8X2Y - chains A and I of the 14 polymer chains in the assembly; structure by electron microscopy, 4.10 A resolution (low resolution: residue-level contacts below are approximate; hydrogen-bond / salt-bridge calls are withheld).

Chain A:
Molecule: Histone H3
Organism: Saccharomyces cerevisiae
UniProtKB: A0A6A5Q536 (A0A6A5Q536_YEASX); residues 0-135 here correspond to UniProt positions 1-136 (UniProt number = residue number + 1)
Chain sequence (136 residues; row label = number of the first residue in the row; numbering starts at 0):
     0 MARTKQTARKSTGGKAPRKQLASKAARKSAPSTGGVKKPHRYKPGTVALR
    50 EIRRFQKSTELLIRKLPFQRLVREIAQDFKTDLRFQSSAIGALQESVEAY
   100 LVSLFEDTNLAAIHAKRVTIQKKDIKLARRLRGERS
Not modelled in the structure: 0-37, 135

Chain I:
Molecule: 146-nt DNA strand
Organism: Saccharomyces cerevisiae
Sequence (146 nucleotides; row label = number of the first residue in the row):
     1 ATCAATATCCACCTGCAGATTCTACCAAAAGTGTATTTGGAAACTGCTCC
    51 ATCAAAAGGCATGTTCAGCGGAATTCCGCTGAACATGCCTTTTGATGGAG
   101 CAGTTTCCAAATACACTTTTGGTAGAATCTGCAGGTGGATATTGAT

Chain A / chain I interface:
Residue-residue contacts (15; chain A residue first):
  Tyr41(A) with DG144(I)
  Lys42(A) with DG144(I)
  Pro43(A) with DG68(I)
  Thr45(A) with DG144(I)
  Arg63(A) with DG59(I); DC60(I)
  Arg72(A) with DA51(I)
  Arg83(A) with DC50(I); DA51(I)
  Phe84(A) with DC50(I); DA51(I)
  Gln85(A) with DC50(I)
  Arg116(A) with DG71(I)
  Val117(A) with DG70(I)
  Thr118(A) with DG70(I)
Interface residues without a listed pair, chain A (15 interface residues in all): His39, Arg40, Gln120
Interface residues without a listed pair, chain I (11 interface residues in all): DC49, DC69, DA145

In short:
15 residues of chain A face 11 of chain I across their interface.
Here chain A is Histone H3 and chain I is a 146-nt DNA strand, both from Saccharomyces cerevisiae. Entry 8X2Y
(The class1 of piccolo NuA4 bound to the H2A.Z nucleosome complex at harboring state) was determined by
electron microscopy (same publication as 8X2X, 8X2Z, 8X30, 8X31 and 8X32).
